PDB entry 5PAM | X-ray diffraction, 1.60 A resolution | chains A and B

[Chain A]
Protein: Coagulation factor VII light chain
Source organism: Homo sapiens
Notes: EC 3.4.21.21
Reference sequence: P08709 (FA7_HUMAN); numbering as in UniProt (aligned over 149-212)
Chain sequence (64 residues; row label = number of the first residue in the row):
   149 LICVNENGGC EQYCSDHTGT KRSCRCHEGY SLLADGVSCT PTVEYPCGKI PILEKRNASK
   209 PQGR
Disordered / not traced: 207-212
Disulfide bonds: C151-C162, C158-C172, C174-C187
UniProt features mapped onto this chain:
  - site: R212 (Cleavage)
  - glycosylation: N205 (N-linked (GlcNAc...) asparagine)
  - natural variant: C151 (C151S: In FA7D), E154 (E154K: In FA7D), G156 (G156S: In FA7D), G157 (G157C: In FA7D; G157S: In FA7D; G157V: In FA7D), Q160 (Q160R: In FA7D), S171 (S171F: In FA7D), G177 (G177R: In FA7D), L181 (L181P: In FA7D), D183 (D183N: In FA7D), S186 (S186F: In FA7D), P189 (P189S: In FA7D), P194 (P194L: In FA7D; P194T: In FA7D), 4 further natural variant entries in UniProt

[Chain B]
Protein: Coagulation factor VII heavy chain
Source organism: Homo sapiens
Notes: EC 3.4.21.21
Reference sequence: P08709 (FA7_HUMAN); numbering as in UniProt (aligned over 213-466)
Chain sequence (254 residues; row label = number of the first residue in the row):
   213 IVGGKVCPKG ECPWQVLLLV NGAQLCGGTL INTIWVVSAA HCFDKIKNWR NLIAVLGEHD
   273 LSEHDGDEQS RRVAQVIIPS TYVPGTTNHD IALLRLHQPV VLTDHVVPLC LPERTFSERT
   333 LAFVRFSLVS GWGQLLDRGA TALELMVLNV PRLMTQDCLQ QSRKVGDSPN ITEYMFCAGY
   393 SDGSKDSCKG DSGGPHATHY RGTWYLTGIV SWGQGCATVG HFGVYTRVSQ YIEWLQKLMR
   453 SEPRPGVLLR APFP
Disordered / not traced: 376-379
Disulfide bonds: C219-C224, C238-C254, C370-C389, C400-C428
Ion coordination: Ca2+: E270, D272, E275, E280
Residues lining bound ligands: 7Z1 ((2R)-2-[(1-azanylisoquinolin-6-yl)amino]-2-(5-ethoxy-2-fluoranyl-phenyl)-1-[(2R)-2-phenylpyrrolidin-1-yl]ethanone): H253, D256, K257, T298, T299, D302, D398, S399, C400, K401, S404, V422, S423, W424, G425, Q426, G427, C428, G435, V436, Y437
UniProt features mapped onto this chain:
  - active site (Charge relay system): H253, D302, S404
  - binding site (substrate): D398
  - glycosylation: N382 (N-linked (GlcNAc...) asparagine)
  - natural variant: I213 (I213N: In FA7D), G216 (G216D: In FA7D), C238 (C238F: In FA7D; C238Y: In FA7D), G240 (G240R: In FA7D), T241 (T241N: In FA7D), S250 (S250F: In FA7D), A251 (A251P: In FA7D; A251T: In FA7D), A252 (A252V: In FA7D), C254 (C254R: In FA7D; C254Y: In FA7D), L264 (L264P: In FA7D), A266 (A266T: In FA7D), D272 (D272N: In FA7D), 50 further natural variant entries in UniProt

[Interface between chain A and chain B]
Residue-residue contacts (48; chain A residue first):
  C151(A) - R331(B)
  V152(A) - R331(B)
  E154(A) - R413(B)  hydrogen bond (backbone-side chain)
  N155(A) - F328(B)
  N155(A) - T332(B)  hydrogen bond
  N155(A) - Y412(B)
  N155(A) - R413(B)
  G157(A) - R413(B)  hydrogen bond (backbone-side chain)
  C158(A) - R413(B)  hydrogen bond (backbone-side chain)
  E159(A) - Y412(B)
  E159(A) - R413(B)
  Q160(A) - F328(B)
  Q160(A) - Y417(B)
  Y161(A) - L323(B)
  Y161(A) - P324(B)
  Y161(A) - E325(B)
  Y161(A) - F328(B)  hydrophobic
  Y161(A) - Y417(B)
  D164(A) - R331(B)  salt bridge
  R173(A) - E325(B)  salt bridge
  H175(A) - L323(B)
  Y178(A) - T415(B)
  Y193(A) - L314(B)
  Y193(A) - T315(B)
  Y193(A) - D316(B)  hydrogen bond
  P194(A) - V319(B)
  C195(A) - P320(B)
  C195(A) - L321(B)
  C195(A) - C322(B)  disulfide
  C195(A) - T415(B)
  G196(A) - W226(B)
  G196(A) - P320(B)  hydrogen bond (backbone-backbone)
  G196(A) - C322(B)
  G196(A) - T415(B)
  G196(A) - W416(B)  hydrogen bond (backbone-backbone)
  K197(A) - W226(B)
  K197(A) - V319(B)
  K197(A) - G414(B)  hydrogen bond (side chain-backbone)
  K197(A) - T415(B)  hydrogen bond
  I198(A) - G222(B)
  I198(A) - E223(B)
  I198(A) - W226(B)  hydrophobic
  I198(A) - W416(B)
  P199(A) - D316(B)
  P199(A) - V319(B)
  I200(A) - K221(B)
  L201(A) - E223(B)
  K203(A) - D316(B)  salt bridge
Interface residues without a listed pair, chain A (25 interface residues in all): C162, R204
Interface residues without a listed pair, chain B (25 interface residues in all): P225, T327
Cross-chain cystine bridges: C195(A)-C322(B)

[In short]
Chain A and chain B each contribute 25 residues to their interface, with 1 disulfide bond, 9 hydrogen bonds
and 3 salt bridges. Among the polar pairs are D164(A)-R331(B), R173(A)-E325(B) and K203(A)-D316(B). Chain B
binds compound 7Z1.
Here chain A is Coagulation factor VII light chain and chain B is Coagulation factor VII heavy chain, both
from Homo sapiens. Entry 5PAM (Crystal Structure of Factor VIIa in complex with
2-[(1-aminoisoquinolin-6-yl)amino]-2-(5-ethoxy-2-fluorophenyl)-1-(2-phenylpyrrolidin-1-yl)ethanone) was
determined by X-ray diffraction.
